5BSE - chains G and H of the 10 polymer chains in the assembly; structure by X-ray diffraction, 1.70 A resolution.

# Chain G (and H)
Protein: Pyrroline-5-carboxylate reductase
From: Medicago truncatula
Notes: EC 1.5.1.2; chain H of this document is another copy of the same molecule, construct and numbering; everything in this record applies to it too
Reference sequence: G7KRM5 (G7KRM5_MEDTR); residue numbers follow UniProt; this construct covers 1-274
Sequence (277 residues; numbered -2 to 274; the number before each row is that of its first residue; numbers below 1 keep their minus sign (Ser-2 is residue -2)):
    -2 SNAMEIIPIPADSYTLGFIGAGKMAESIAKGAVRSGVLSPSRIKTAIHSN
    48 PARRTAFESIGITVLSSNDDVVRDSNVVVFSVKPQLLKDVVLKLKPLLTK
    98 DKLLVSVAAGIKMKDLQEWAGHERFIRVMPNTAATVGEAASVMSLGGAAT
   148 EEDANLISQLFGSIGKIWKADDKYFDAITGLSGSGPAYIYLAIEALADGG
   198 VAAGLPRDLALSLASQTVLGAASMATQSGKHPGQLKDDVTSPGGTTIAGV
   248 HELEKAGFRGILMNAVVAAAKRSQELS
Not modelled in the structure: -2 to 6 (chain H: -2 to 2)
Construct notes: expression tag (-2 to 0)
Ligand contacts: MPO (3[N-morpholino]propane sulfonic acid): Ser238, Thr242, Thr243
From the paper describing this entry:
  - specificity-determining residues: His45 (by similarity / conservation)

# How chain G and chain H interact
Contacting residue pairs (200):
  Asn128(G) - Thr214(H)
  Thr129(G) - Met221(H)
  Thr129(G) - Val236(H)
  Ala130(G) - Gly217(H)
  Ala130(G) - Met221(H)  hydrophobic
  Thr132(G) - Met221(H)
  Val133(G) - Ser220(H)
  Val133(G) - Met221(H)  hydrophobic
  Val133(G) - Gln224(H)
  Glu135(G) - Gln213(H)  hydrogen bond
  Glu135(G) - Leu216(H)
  Glu135(G) - Gly217(H)
  Glu135(G) - Ser220(H)
  Ala136(G) - Gln213(H)
  Ala137(G) - Gln213(H)
  Ala137(G) - Thr214(H)
  Val139(G) - Leu210(H)  hydrophobic
  Lys163(G) - Gln213(H)
  Trp165(G) - Leu206(H)  hydrophobic
  Trp165(G) - Ser209(H)
  Trp165(G) - Leu210(H)  hydrophobic
  Trp165(G) - Gln213(H)
  Ala167(G) - Leu206(H)  hydrophobic
  Tyr171(G) - Gly201(H)
  Tyr171(G) - Leu202(H)  hydrophobic
  Tyr171(G) - Pro203(H)
  Ala174(G) - Ala200(H)
  Ala174(G) - Leu202(H)  hydrophobic
  Ile175(G) - Leu202(H)  hydrophobic
  Thr176(G) - Thr242(H)
  Leu178(G) - Leu193(H)
  Leu178(G) - Leu202(H)  hydrophobic
  Leu178(G) - Ala207(H)
  Leu178(G) - Leu210(H)  hydrophobic
  Leu178(G) - Thr214(H)
  Ser179(G) - Thr214(H)
  Ser181(G) - Thr242(H)  hydrogen bond
  Ser181(G) - Thr243(H)  hydrogen bond
  Gly182(G) - Thr214(H)
  Pro183(G) - Thr214(H)
  Pro183(G) - Ala218(H)  hydrophobic
  Ala184(G) - Val236(H)  hydrophobic
  Ala184(G) - Thr243(H)
  Ala184(G) - Val247(H)  hydrophobic
  Tyr185(G) - Leu193(H)  hydrophobic
  Tyr185(G) - Gly246(H)
  Tyr185(G) - Val247(H)
  Tyr185(G) - Leu250(H)  hydrophobic
  Tyr185(G) - Phe255(H)
  Ile186(G) - Val215(H)  hydrophobic
  Ile186(G) - Ala218(H)  hydrophobic
  Tyr187(G) - Ala218(H)
  Tyr187(G) - Met221(H)
  Tyr187(G) - Pro229(H)
  Tyr187(G) - Leu232(H)
  Tyr187(G) - Lys233(H)
  Leu188(G) - Lys233(H)
  Leu188(G) - Glu251(H)
  Leu188(G) - Arg256(H)
  Ala189(G) - Phe255(H)
  Ala189(G) - Leu259(H)  hydrophobic
  Ile190(G) - Ala222(H)  hydrophobic
  Glu191(G) - His228(H)  salt bridge
  Glu191(G) - Pro229(H)
  Glu191(G) - Arg256(H)  salt bridge
  Ala192(G) - Arg256(H)
  Ala192(G) - Leu259(H)  hydrophobic
  Ala192(G) - Met260(H)
  Leu193(G) - Leu178(H)
  Leu193(G) - Tyr185(H)  hydrophobic
  Leu193(G) - Leu259(H)  hydrophobic
  Leu193(G) - Val263(H)  hydrophobic
  Asp195(G) - Met260(H)
  Gly196(G) - Met260(H)
  Gly196(G) - Val263(H)
  Gly196(G) - Val264(H)
  Gly197(G) - Val263(H)
  Ala199(G) - Val264(H)  hydrophobic
  Ala200(G) - Ala174(H)
  Ala200(G) - Ala267(H)  hydrophobic
  Gly201(G) - Tyr171(H)
  Leu202(G) - Tyr171(H)
  Leu202(G) - Ala174(H)  hydrophobic
  Leu202(G) - Ile175(H)  hydrophobic
  Leu202(G) - Leu178(H)  hydrophobic
  Pro203(G) - Tyr171(H)
  Leu206(G) - Trp165(H)  hydrophobic
  Leu206(G) - Ala167(H)  hydrophobic
  Ala207(G) - Leu178(H)
  Leu208(G) - Pro229(H)  hydrophobic
  Ser209(G) - Trp165(H)
  Leu210(G) - Val139(H)  hydrophobic
  Leu210(G) - Trp165(H)  hydrophobic
  Leu210(G) - Leu178(H)  hydrophobic
  Leu210(G) - Ser179(H)
  Ser212(G) - Ala219(H)
  Ser212(G) - Ala222(H)
  Ser212(G) - Thr223(H)
  Gln213(G) - Glu135(H)  hydrogen bond
  Gln213(G) - Ala136(H)
  Gln213(G) - Ala137(H)
  Gln213(G) - Lys163(H)
  Gln213(G) - Trp165(H)
  Thr214(G) - Asn128(H)
  Thr214(G) - Ala137(H)
  Thr214(G) - Leu178(H)
  Thr214(G) - Ser179(H)
  Thr214(G) - Gly182(H)
  Thr214(G) - Pro183(H)
  Val215(G) - Ile186(H)  hydrophobic
  Val215(G) - Val215(H)  hydrophobic
  Val215(G) - Ala219(H)  hydrophobic
  Leu216(G) - Leu216(H)  hydrophobic
  Leu216(G) - Ala219(H)
  Leu216(G) - Ser220(H)
  Leu216(G) - Thr223(H)
  Gly217(G) - Ala130(H)
  Gly217(G) - Glu135(H)
  Ala218(G) - Pro183(H)  hydrophobic
  Ala218(G) - Ile186(H)  hydrophobic
  Ala218(G) - Tyr187(H)
  Ala219(G) - Ser212(H)
  Ala219(G) - Val215(H)  hydrophobic
  Ala219(G) - Leu216(H)
  Ser220(G) - Val133(H)
  Ser220(G) - Glu135(H)
  Ser220(G) - Leu216(H)
  Met221(G) - Thr129(H)
  Met221(G) - Ala130(H)  hydrophobic
  Met221(G) - Thr132(H)
  Met221(G) - Val133(H)  hydrophobic
  Met221(G) - Tyr187(H)
  Ala222(G) - Ile190(H)  hydrophobic
  Ala222(G) - Ser212(H)
  Thr223(G) - Ser212(H)
  Thr223(G) - Leu216(H)
  Gln224(G) - Val133(H)
  His228(G) - Glu191(H)  salt bridge
  Pro229(G) - Tyr187(H)
  Pro229(G) - Glu191(H)
  Pro229(G) - Leu208(H)  hydrophobic
  Leu232(G) - Tyr187(H)
  Lys233(G) - Tyr187(H)
  Lys233(G) - Leu188(H)
  Val236(G) - Thr129(H)
  Val236(G) - Ala184(H)  hydrophobic
  Gly240(G) - Arg269(H)  hydrogen bond (backbone-side chain)
  Gly241(G) - Arg269(H)  hydrogen bond (backbone-side chain)
  Thr242(G) - Thr176(H)
  Thr242(G) - Ser181(H)  hydrogen bond
  Thr242(G) - Ala266(H)
  Thr242(G) - Arg269(H)
  Thr242(G) - Ser270(H)
  Thr243(G) - Ser181(H)  hydrogen bond
  Thr243(G) - Ala184(H)
  Ala245(G) - Arg269(H)
  Gly246(G) - Tyr185(H)
  Gly246(G) - Ala262(H)
  Val247(G) - Ala184(H)  hydrophobic
  Val247(G) - Tyr185(H)
  Glu249(G) - Asn261(H)
  Glu249(G) - Ala262(H)
  Glu249(G) - Ala265(H)
  Leu250(G) - Tyr185(H)  hydrophobic
  Leu250(G) - Ile258(H)  hydrophobic
  Leu250(G) - Ala262(H)  hydrophobic
  Glu251(G) - Leu188(H)
  Ala253(G) - Ile258(H)  hydrophobic
  Phe255(G) - Tyr185(H)
  Phe255(G) - Ala189(H)
  Phe255(G) - Phe255(H)  hydrophobic
  Phe255(G) - Leu259(H)  hydrophobic
  Arg256(G) - Leu188(H)
  Arg256(G) - Glu191(H)  salt bridge
  Arg256(G) - Ala192(H)
  Ile258(G) - Leu250(H)  hydrophobic
  Ile258(G) - Ala253(H)  hydrophobic
  Ile258(G) - Ile258(H)  hydrophobic
  Leu259(G) - Ala189(H)  hydrophobic
  Leu259(G) - Ala192(H)  hydrophobic
  Leu259(G) - Phe255(H)  hydrophobic
  Met260(G) - Ala192(H)
  Met260(G) - Asp195(H)
  Met260(G) - Gly196(H)
  Asn261(G) - Glu249(H)
  Ala262(G) - Gly246(H)
  Ala262(G) - Leu250(H)  hydrophobic
  Val263(G) - Leu193(H)  hydrophobic
  Val263(G) - Gly196(H)
  Val263(G) - Gly197(H)
  Val264(G) - Gly196(H)
  Val264(G) - Ala199(H)  hydrophobic
  Ala265(G) - Glu249(H)
  Ala266(G) - Thr242(H)
  Ala267(G) - Ala200(H)  hydrophobic
  Arg269(G) - Gly240(H)  hydrogen bond (side chain-backbone)
  Arg269(G) - Gly241(H)  hydrogen bond (side chain-backbone)
  Arg269(G) - Thr242(H)
  Arg269(G) - Ala245(H)
  Ser270(G) - Thr242(H)
Also at the interface, not in a pair above, chain G (93 interface residues in all): Gly180, Ala211, Gly230, Thr237, Ile244, Leu273
Also at the interface, not in a pair above, chain H (92 interface residues in all): Gly180, Ala211, Gly230, Ile244, Leu273

# Overview
Chain G and chain H form an interface of 93 and 92 residues respectively; the contacts include 10 hydrogen
bonds and 4 salt bridges. Polar pairs include Glu191(G)-His228(H), Glu191(G)-Arg256(H) and
Glu135(G)-Gln213(H). Ligands of chain G: compound MPO. From the paper: the specificity determinant His45(G).
Both chains are Pyrroline-5-carboxylate reductase (Medicago truncatula). Entry 5BSE (Crystal structure of
Medicago truncatula (delta)1-Pyrroline-5-Carboxylate Reductase (MtP5CR)) was determined by X-ray diffraction,
deposited together with 5BSF, 5BSG and 5BSH.
